Entry 4MTD (X-ray diffraction, 2.50 A resolution); this record covers chains C and Y of the 6 polymer chains in the assembly.

== Chain C ==
Name: Zinc uptake regulation protein
Organism: Escherichia coli
UniProt: P0AC51 (ZUR_ECOLI); residue numbers follow UniProt; this construct covers 1-171
Sequence (171 residues; each row starts with the number of its first residue):
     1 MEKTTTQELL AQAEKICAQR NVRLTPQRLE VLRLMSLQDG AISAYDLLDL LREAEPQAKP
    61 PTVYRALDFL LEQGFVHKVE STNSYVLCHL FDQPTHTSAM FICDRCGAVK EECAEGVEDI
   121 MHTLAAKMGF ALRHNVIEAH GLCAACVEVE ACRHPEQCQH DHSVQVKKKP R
Disordered / not traced: 1-4, 153-171
Bound ions: Zn2+ site 1: His-77, Cys-88, His-96, Glu-111; Zn2+ site 2: Cys-103, Cys-106, Cys-143, Cys-146
Reported in the primary citation:
  - mutagenesis - C88S, C103S: abolished binding to znuABC operator DNA (chain Y)
  - mutagenesis - C103S: abolished binding to Zn2+
  - mutagenesis - C88S: decreased binding to Zn2+
  - binding site for znuABC operator DNA (chain Y): Arg-23, Thr-25, Gln-27, Arg-28, Ala-44 to Glu-72
  - specificity-determining residues: Tyr-45 (by similarity / conservation)
  - mutagenesis - D49A, R52A: unchanged binding to Zn2+
  - mutagenesis - R52A (K_d2_ = 220 nM): decreased binding to znuABC operator DNA (chain Y)

== Chain Y ==
Molecule: znuABC operator DNA
Sequence (33 nucleotides; numbered 1 to 33; the number before each row is that of its first residue):
     1 AGAAGTGTGA TATTATAACA TTTCATGACT ATG

== Chain C / chain Y interface ==
Pairs across the interface (14; chain C residue first):
  Arg-23(C) with DT30(Y), phosphate contact
  Ser-43(C) with DC19(Y), phosphate contact
  Tyr-45(C) with DC19(Y), base contact; DA20(Y), hydrogen bond to the base
  Pro-60(C) with DT21(Y), base contact
  Pro-61(C) with DT21(Y), base contact; DT22(Y), base contact
  Tyr-64(C) with DC19(Y), sugar contact; DA20(Y), hydrogen bond to the phosphate; DT21(Y), base contact
  Arg-65(C) with DT23(Y), hydrogen bond to the base
  Lys-78(C) with DA20(Y), salt bridge to the phosphate
  Asn-83(C) with DA20(Y), phosphate contact
  Tyr-85(C) with DA20(Y), hydrogen bond to the phosphate
Interface residues without a listed pair, chain C (11 interface residues in all): Ala-44
Interface residues without a listed pair, chain Y (8 interface residues in all): DC24, DC29

== Overview ==
Chain C and chain Y form an interface of 11 and 8 residues respectively; the contacts include 4 hydrogen bonds
and 1 salt bridge. Among the polar pairs are Tyr-45(C)/DA20(Y), Arg-65(C)/DT23(Y) and Tyr-64(C)/DA20(Y). From
the paper: a binding site for znuABC operator DNA (chain Y) at Arg-23(C), Thr-25(C) and Gln-27(C) among
others; C88S and C103S of chain C abolish binding to znuABC operator DNA (chain Y); 4 substitutions were
tested in all.
Chain C is Zinc uptake regulation protein (Escherichia coli) and chain Y is znuABC operator DNA; the
structure, Zinc Uptake Regulator Complexed With Zinc AND DNA, was determined by X-ray diffraction (same
publication as 4MTE).
